Entry 8R5G (electron microscopy, 4.28 A resolution (low resolution: residue-level contacts below are approximate; hydrogen-bond / salt-bridge calls are withheld)); this record covers chains C and G of the 12 polymer chains in the assembly.

# Chain C
Protein: Capsid protein
From: Staphylococcus phage 812
UniProt: A1YTP2 (A1YTP2_9CAUD); residues 1-142 here = UniProt positions 1-142
Amino-acid sequence (142 residues; each row starts with the number of its first residue):
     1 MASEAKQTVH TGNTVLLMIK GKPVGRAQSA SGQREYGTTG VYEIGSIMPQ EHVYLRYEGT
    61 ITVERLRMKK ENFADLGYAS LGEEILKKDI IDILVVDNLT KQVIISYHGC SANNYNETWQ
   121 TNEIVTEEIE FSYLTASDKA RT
Disordered / not traced: 1

# Chain G
Protein: Baseplate hub assembly protein
From: Staphylococcus phage 812
UniProt: A1YTN9 (A1YTN9_9CAUD); numbering as in UniProt (aligned over 1-278)
Amino-acid sequence (278 residues; numbered 1 to 278; the number before each row is that of its first residue):
     1 MAITSVDSYL LSEIKPRLNT VLENCYIIDE VLKDFDYQTR ESFKEAFCGK NAQHEVTVGF
    61 NFPKFKNNYE AHYLIQLGQG QETKNSLGSI QSSYFEATGD TLVESSTAIR EDDKLVFTVS
   121 KPIGELIKVE DIEFAKYDNL QVEGNKVSFK YQTNEDYENY NANIIFTEKK NDSKGLVKGF
   181 TVEEQVTVVG LSFNVDVARC LDAVLKMILI SMRDSIEEQQ TFQLQNLSFG DIAPIIEDGD
   241 SMIFGRPTII KYTSSLDLDY TITQDINKLT FKERKDWK
Disordered / not traced: 1, 277-278

# How chain C and chain G interact
Residue-residue contacts (36; chain C residue first):
  Ala2(C) with Asp100(G); Glu217(G); Thr221(G)
  Ser3(C) with Gly99(G); Asp100(G); Thr101(G); Glu217(G); Gln220(G); Thr221(G)
  Glu4(C) with Ala2(G); Thr98(G); Gly99(G)
  Lys6(C) with Ser92(G); Tyr94(G); Thr98(G); Val177(G); Asp259(G)
  Gln7(C) with Ser255(G); Asp257(G)
  Thr8(C) with Gln220(G); Gln223(G)
  Val9(C) with Gln223(G)
  Thr11(C) with Gln223(G)
  Asn13(C) with Arg213(G); Gln219(G); Leu224(G); Gln225(G)
  Thr14(C) with Gln219(G)
  Asn98(C) with Asp214(G); Gln219(G)
  Leu99(C) with Ile216(G); Gln219(G); Gln220(G)
  Gln102(C) with Ile127(G); Lys128(G)
  Thr142(C) with Ile127(G)
Also at the interface, not in a pair above, chain C (17 interface residues in all): Ala5, Thr100, Ala140
Also at the interface, not in a pair above, chain G (26 interface residues in all): Glu133, Ile165, Thr167

# Summary
17 residues of chain C and 26 residues of chain G are in contact.
Chain C is Capsid protein and chain G is Baseplate hub assembly protein, both from Staphylococcus phage 812;
the structure, Neck-tail junction of phage 812 virion (C6), was determined by electron microscopy (same
publication as 8Q01, 8Q1I, 8Q7D, 8QEK, 8QEM, 8QJE, 8QKH and 8R69).
